5MUF - chains B and C of the 3 polymer chains in the assembly; structure by X-ray diffraction, 3.10 A resolution.

[Chain B (and C)]
Molecule: Serine/threonine-protein phosphatase PGAM5, mitochondrial
From: Homo sapiens
Notes: EC 3.1.3.16; chain C of this document is another copy of the same molecule, construct and numbering; everything in this record applies to it too
UniProtKB: Q96HS1 (PGAM5_HUMAN); numbering as in UniProt (aligned over 54-289)
Sequence (238 residues; numbered 52 to 289; the number before each row is that of its first residue):
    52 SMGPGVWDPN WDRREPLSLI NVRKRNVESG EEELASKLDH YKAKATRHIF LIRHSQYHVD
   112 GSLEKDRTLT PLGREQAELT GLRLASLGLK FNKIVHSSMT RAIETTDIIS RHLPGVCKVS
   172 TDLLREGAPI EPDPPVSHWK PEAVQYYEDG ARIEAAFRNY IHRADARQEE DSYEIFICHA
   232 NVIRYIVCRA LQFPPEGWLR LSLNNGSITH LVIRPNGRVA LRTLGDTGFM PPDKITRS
Not modelled in the structure: 52-55, 67-90 (chain C: 52-55, 67-91)
Sequence notes: expression tag (52-53)
Swiss-Prot annotation at these positions:
  - region: Asn-77 to Glu-82 (Interaction with KEAP1)
  - modified residue: Ser-80 (Phosphoserine), Ser-87 (Phosphoserine), Lys-116 (N6-acetyllysine), Lys-144 (N6-acetyllysine), Lys-191 (N6-acetyllysine)
  - mutagenesis: Glu-79 (E79A: Loss of interaction with KEAP1; when associated with A-80), Ser-80 (S80A: Loss of interaction with KEAP1; when associated with A-79), His-105 (H105A: Loss of phosphatase activity)
From the paper describing this entry:
  - self-association interface (contacts with another copy of this molecule); pairs are residue here / residue on that copy: Trp-62/Tyr-198, Trp-62
  - binding site for phosphate ion: Arg-104, His-105, Tyr-108, Arg-152, Glu-177, His-230
  - catalytic residues: Arg-104, His-105, Arg-152, His-230
  - catalytic residues: Glu-177 (citing earlier work)

[Chain B / chain C interface]
Pairs across the interface (28):
  Trp-62(B) / Tyr-198(C)  hydrogen bond (backbone-side chain)
  Asp-63(B) / Val-195(C)
  Arg-64(B) / Val-195(C)
  Arg-64(B) / Glu-199(C)  salt bridge
  Ser-171(B) / Asp-173(C)
  Thr-172(B) / Asp-173(C)
  Asp-173(B) / Ser-171(C)
  Asp-173(B) / Thr-172(C)
  Asp-173(B) / Asp-173(C)
  Leu-174(B) / Leu-174(C)  hydrophobic
  Val-195(B) / Arg-64(C)
  Tyr-198(B) / Trp-62(C)  hydrogen bond (side chain-backbone)
  Tyr-198(B) / Arg-209(C)
  Glu-199(B) / Arg-64(C)  salt bridge
  Glu-199(B) / Arg-209(C)
  Glu-199(B) / Asn-210(C)  hydrogen bond (backbone-side chain)
  Glu-199(B) / His-213(C)  salt bridge
  Ala-202(B) / Ala-202(C)
  Ala-202(B) / Ala-206(C)
  Arg-203(B) / Ala-206(C)
  Ala-206(B) / Ala-202(C)
  Ala-206(B) / Arg-203(C)
  Arg-209(B) / Tyr-198(C)  hydrogen bond (side chain-backbone)
  Arg-209(B) / Glu-199(C)
  Arg-209(B) / Ala-202(C)
  Asn-210(B) / Glu-199(C)  hydrogen bond (side chain-backbone)
  His-213(B) / Glu-199(C)
  Arg-240(B) / Tyr-198(C)
Other interface residues (no listed pair), chain B (19 interface residues in all): Asp-200, Tyr-211
Other interface residues (no listed pair), chain C (19 interface residues in all): Asp-63, Asp-200, Phe-208, Arg-240

[Overview]
The chain B/chain C interface involves 19 residues from each chain; the contacts include 5 hydrogen bonds and
3 salt bridges. Polar pairs include Arg-64(B)/Glu-199(C), Glu-199(B)/His-213(C) and Trp-62(B)/Tyr-198(C). The
paper reports catalytic residues Arg-104(B), His-105(B) and Arg-152(B) among others; a binding site for
phosphate ion at Arg-104(B), His-105(B) and Tyr-108(B) among others.
Both chains are Serine/threonine-protein phosphatase PGAM5, mitochondrial (Homo sapiens). Entry 5MUF (Crystal
structure of human phosphoglycerate mutase family member 5 (PGAM5) in its enzymatically active dodecameric
form ...) was determined by X-ray diffraction (same publication as 3O0T).
